9NTM - chains 1A and AA of the 89 polymer chains in the assembly; structure by electron microscopy, 7.10 A resolution (low resolution: residue-level contacts below are approximate; hydrogen-bond / salt-bridge calls are withheld).

Chain 1A:
Protein: Sperm flagellar protein 1, G protein/GFP fusion protein
Organism: Homo sapiens
Reference sequence: chimeric construct of Q9Y4P9, B7UCZ6: residues 8-132 from Q9Y4P9 (SPEF1_HUMAN) positions 1-125 (UniProt number = residue number - 7); residues 138-376 from B7UCZ6 positions 512-750 (UniProt number = residue number + 374)
Sequence (393 residues; row label = number of the first residue in the row; numbers below 1 keep their minus sign (Pro-2 is residue -2)):
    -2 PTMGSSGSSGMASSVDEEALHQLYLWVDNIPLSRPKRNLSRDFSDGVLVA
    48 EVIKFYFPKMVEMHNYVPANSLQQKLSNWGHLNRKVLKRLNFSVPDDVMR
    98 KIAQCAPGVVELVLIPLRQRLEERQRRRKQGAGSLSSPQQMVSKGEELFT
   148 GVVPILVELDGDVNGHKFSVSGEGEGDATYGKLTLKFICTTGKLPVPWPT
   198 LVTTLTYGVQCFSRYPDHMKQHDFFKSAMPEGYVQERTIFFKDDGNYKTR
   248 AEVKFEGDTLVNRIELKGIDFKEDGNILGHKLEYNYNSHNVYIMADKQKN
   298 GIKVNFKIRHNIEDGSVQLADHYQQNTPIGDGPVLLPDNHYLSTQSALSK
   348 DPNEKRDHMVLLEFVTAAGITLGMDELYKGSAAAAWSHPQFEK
Unresolved in the structure: -2 to 7, 128-390
Differences from the reference sequence: expression tag (-2 to 7, 377-390); linker (133-137)

Chain AA:
Protein: Tubulin alpha-1B chain
Organism: Bos taurus
Reference sequence: P81947 (TBA1B_BOVIN); residue numbers follow UniProt; this construct covers 1-451
Sequence (451 residues; row label = number of the first residue in the row):
     1 MRECISIHVGQAGVQIGNACWELYCLEHGIQPDGQMPSDKTIGGGDDSFN
    51 TFFSETGAGKHVPRAVFVDLEPTVIDEVRTGTYRQLFHPEQLITGKEDAA
   101 NNYARGHYTIGKEIIDLVLDRIRKLADQCTGLQGFLVFHSFGGGTGSGFT
   151 SLLMERLSVDYGKKSKLEFSIYPAPQVSTAVVEPYNSILTTHTTLEHSDC
   201 AFMVDNEAIYDICRRNLDIERPTYTNLNRLISQIVSSITASLRFDGALNV
   251 DLTEFQTNLVPYPRIHFPLATYAPVISAEKAYHEQLSVAEITNACFEPAN
   301 QMVKCDPRHGKYMACCLLYRGDVVPKDVNAAIATIKTKRSIQFVDWCPTG
   351 FKVGINYQPPTVVPGGDLAKVQRAVCMLSNTTAIAEAWARLDHKFDLMYA
   401 KRAFVHWYVGEGMEEGEFSEAREDMAALEKDYEEVGVDSVEGEGEEEGEE
   451 Y
Unresolved in the structure: 39-45, 438-451
Bound ions: Mg2+: Gln11 (together with GTP)
Residues lining bound ligands: GTP (guanosine-5'-triphosphate): Gly10, Gln11, Ala12, Gln15, Asp69, Asp98, Ala99, Ala100, Asn101, Ser140, Gly142, Gly143, Gly144, Thr145, Gly146, Ile171, Thr179, Glu183, Val204, Asn206, Tyr224, Leu227, Asn228

Interface between chain 1A and chain AA:
Residue-residue contacts - 19 pairs, chain 1A then chain AA:
  Glu59(1A) with Lys311(AA); Arg339(AA)
  Met60(1A) with Arg308(AA); Arg339(AA)
  His61(1A) with Arg308(AA); Gly310(AA); Lys311(AA); Arg339(AA); Ser340(AA); Ile341(AA); Gln342(AA)
  Asn62(1A) with Arg308(AA); His309(AA)
  Tyr63(1A) with Arg308(AA)
  Val64(1A) with Arg308(AA)
  His78(1A) with His309(AA)
  Arg81(1A) with Glu386(AA); Ala389(AA); His393(AA)
Other interface residues (no listed pair), chain 1A (12 interface residues in all): Pro65, Ser74, Asn75, Lys82
Other interface residues (no listed pair), chain AA (12 interface residues in all): Pro307

Summary:
The chain 1A/chain AA interface involves 12 residues from each chain. Chain AA binds GTP.
Here chain 1A is Sperm flagellar protein 1, G protein/GFP fusion protein (Homo sapiens) and chain AA is
Tubulin alpha-1B chain (Bos taurus). Entry 9NTM (SPEF1 bound to 14-pf microtubule) was determined by electron
microscopy, deposited together with 9NW3 and 9OT2.
